5OGQ - chain A; structure by X-ray diffraction, 1.91 A resolution.

# Chain A
Molecule: Cathepsin B-like peptidase (C01 family)
Source organism: Schistosoma mansoni
UniProt: Q8MNY2 (Q8MNY2_SCHMA); residues 70-323 here correspond to UniProt positions 87-340 (UniProt number = residue number + 17)
Amino-acid sequence (254 residues; each row starts with the number of its first residue):
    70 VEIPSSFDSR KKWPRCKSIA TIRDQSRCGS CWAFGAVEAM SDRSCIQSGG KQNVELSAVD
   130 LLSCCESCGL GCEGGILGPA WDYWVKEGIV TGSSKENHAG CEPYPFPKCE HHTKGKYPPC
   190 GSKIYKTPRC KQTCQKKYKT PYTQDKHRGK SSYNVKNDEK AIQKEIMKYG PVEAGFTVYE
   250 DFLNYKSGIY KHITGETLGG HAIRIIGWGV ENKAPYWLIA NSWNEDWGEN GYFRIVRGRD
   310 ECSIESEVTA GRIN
Sequence notes: engineered mutation Ala-168 (Thr185 in Q8MNY2), Ala-283 (Thr300 in Q8MNY2)
Disulfide bonds: Cys-85/Cys-114, Cys-97/Cys-141, Cys-133/Cys-199, Cys-134/Cys-137, Cys-170/Cys-203, Cys-178/Cys-189
Glycans and other covalent adducts: compound 9U8 linked to Cys-100
Small-molecule neighbours: 9U8 (ethyl 1-[[(2S)-3-(4-hydroxyphenyl)-1-oxidanylidene-1-[[(3S)-1-phenyl-5-pyridin-2-ylsulfonyl-pentan-3-yl]amino]propan-2-yl]carbamoyl]piperidine-4-carboxylate): Gln-94, Cys-97, Gly-98, Trp-101, Gly-138, Leu-139, Cys-141, Glu-142, Gly-143, Gly-144, Ile-145, Leu-146, Ile-193, Gly-244, Phe-245, Val-247, Gly-269, His-270, Ala-271, Trp-292, Glu-316
From the paper describing this entry:
  - catalytic residues: Cys-100, His-270, Asn-290
  - binding site for 9U8: Gln-94, Cys-97, Gly-98, Cys-100, Trp-101, Gly-138, Leu-139, Gly-143, Gly-144, Ile-145, Ile-193, Gly-269, His-270, Trp-292, Glu-316

# Summary
Compound 9U8 is covalently linked to Cys-100. From the paper: catalytic residues Cys-100, His-270 and Asn-290;
a binding site for 9U8 at Gln-94, Cys-97 and Gly-98 among others.
Chain A is Cathepsin B-like peptidase (C01 family) (Schistosoma mansoni); the structure, Structure of
cathepsin B1 from Schistosoma mansoni in complex with WRR391 inhibitor, was determined by X-ray diffraction
(same publication as 5OGR).
